Entry 9FSU (X-ray diffraction, 2.75 A resolution); this record covers chains H and Z of the 28 polymer chains in the assembly.

Chain H:
Molecule: Proteasome subunit beta type-2
Organism: Saccharomyces cerevisiae
Notes: EC 3.4.25.1
UniProtKB: P25043 (PSB2_YEAST); residues 1-232 here correspond to UniProt positions 30-261 (UniProt number = residue number + 29)
Chain sequence (232 residues; numbered 1 to 232; the number before each row is that of its first residue):
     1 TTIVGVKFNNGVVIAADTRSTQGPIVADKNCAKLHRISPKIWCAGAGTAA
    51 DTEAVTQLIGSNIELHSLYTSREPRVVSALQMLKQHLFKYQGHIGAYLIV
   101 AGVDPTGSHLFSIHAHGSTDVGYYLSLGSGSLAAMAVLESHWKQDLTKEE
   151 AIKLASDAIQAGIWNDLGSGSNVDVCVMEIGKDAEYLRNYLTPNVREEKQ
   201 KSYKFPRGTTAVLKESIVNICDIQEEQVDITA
Not modelled in the structure: 223-232
Residues lining bound ligands: epoxyketone inhibitor 42 (A1IFL; (2S)-N-[(2S)-1-[[(1S)-2-cyclohexyl-1-[(2R,3S,6R,7S)-3-methanoyl-2,6-dimethyl-6,7-bis(oxidanyl)-1,4-oxazepan-7-yl]ethyl]amino]-3-(4-methoxyphenyl)-1-oxidanylidene-propan-2-yl]-2-(2-morpholin-4-ylethanoylamino)-4-oxidanyl-butanamide): His114, His116, Ser118
Curated features (UniProtKB/Swiss-Prot):
  - active site: Thr1 (Nucleophile)

Chain Z:
Molecule: Proteasome subunit beta type-6
Organism: Saccharomyces cerevisiae
UniProtKB: P23724 (PSB6_YEAST); residues 1-222 here correspond to UniProt positions 20-241 (UniProt number = residue number + 19)
Chain sequence (222 residues; each row starts with the number of its first residue):
     1 QFNPYGDNGGTILGIAGEDFAVLAGDTRNITDYSINSRYEPKVFDCGDNI
    51 VMSANGFAADGDALVKRFKNSVKWYHFDHNDKKLSINSAARNIQHLLYGK
   101 RFFPYYVHTIIAGLDEDGKGAVYSFDPVGSYEREQCRAGGAAASLIMPFL
   151 DNQVNFKNQYEPGTNGKVKKPLKYLSVEEVIKLVRDSFTSATERHIQVGD
   201 GLEILIVTKDGVRKEFYELKRD
Metal / ion sites: Mg2+: Thr192, Val198
Residues lining bound ligands: epoxyketone inhibitor 42 (A1IFL; (2S)-N-[(2S)-1-[[(1S)-2-cyclohexyl-1-[(2R,3S,6R,7S)-3-methanoyl-2,6-dimethyl-6,7-bis(oxidanyl)-1,4-oxazepan-7-yl]ethyl]amino]-3-(4-methoxyphenyl)-1-oxidanylidene-propan-2-yl]-2-(2-morpholin-4-ylethanoylamino)-4-oxidanyl-butanamide): Asp126, Pro127, Val128, Ser130

Chain H / chain Z interface:
Contacting residue pairs (57):
  Arg19(H) with Ile196(Z); Asp222(Z), salt bridge
  Pro24(H) with Arg194(Z); His195(Z); Ile196(Z), hydrogen bond (backbone-backbone)
  Ile25(H) with Leu145(Z), hydrophobic; Arg194(Z)
  Val26(H) with Glu193(Z); Arg194(Z), hydrogen bond (backbone-side chain); Ile196(Z), hydrophobic
  Ala27(H) with Arg194(Z), hydrogen bond (backbone-side chain)
  Lys29(H) with Glu193(Z); Arg194(Z)
  Ile163(H) with Asp222(Z)
  Trp164(H) with Ile35(Z); Arg38(Z), hydrogen bond (backbone-side chain); Arg221(Z); Asp222(Z)
  Asn165(H) with Tyr33(Z); Arg38(Z)
  Asp166(H) with Tyr33(Z); Asp222(Z)
  Leu167(H) with Arg28(Z); Ile30(Z), hydrophobic; Asp32(Z); Tyr33(Z), hydrogen bond (backbone-backbone); Ile35(Z), hydrophobic; Ile196(Z)
  Gly168(H) with Tyr33(Z)
  Ser169(H) with Asp222(Z)
  Gly170(H) with Asp222(Z)
  Ser171(H) with Asp222(Z), hydrogen bond (backbone-side chain)
  Asn194(H) with Lys220(Z), hydrogen bond (backbone-side chain); Asp222(Z), hydrogen bond
  Arg196(H) with Glu193(Z)
  Glu197(H) with Arg185(Z), salt bridge; Thr189(Z)
  Lys199(H) with Asp186(Z); Ser190(Z), hydrogen bond
  Gln200(H) with Lys182(Z); Arg185(Z), hydrogen bond; Asp186(Z), hydrogen bond (backbone-side chain)
  Lys201(H) with Gln153(Z); Glu179(Z), salt bridge; Asp186(Z)
  Tyr203(H) with Phe149(Z); Gln153(Z); Leu183(Z); Asp186(Z), hydrogen bond
  Phe205(H) with Asn152(Z); Gln153(Z); Gln159(Z)
  Arg207(H) with Pro162(Z)
  Thr209(H) with Gln159(Z); Tyr160(Z), hydrogen bond (backbone-backbone)
  Ala211(H) with Tyr160(Z), hydrophobic; Gly166(Z)
Also at the interface, not in a pair above, chain H (31 interface residues in all): Thr21, Asp28, Val195, Pro206, Gly208
Also at the interface, not in a pair above, chain Z (32 interface residues in all): Ser34, Asn158, Glu161, Glu218

Summary:
The interface between chain H and chain Z involves 31 residues on one side and 32 on the other, with 13
hydrogen bonds and 3 salt bridges. Among the polar pairs are Arg19(H)-Asp222(Z), Glu197(H)-Arg185(Z) and
Lys201(H)-Glu179(Z). Chain H binds epoxyketone inhibitor 42.
Chain H is Proteasome subunit beta type-2 and chain Z is Proteasome subunit beta type-6, both from
Saccharomyces cerevisiae; the structure, Yeast 20S proteasome with human beta1i (1-51) in complex with
epoxyketone inhibitor 16, was determined by X-ray diffraction, deposited together with 9FRW, 9FST, 9FSV, 9FT0
and 9FT1.
